PDB entry 8UNK | electron microscopy, 2.91 A resolution | chains B and K of the 4 polymer chains in the assembly

Chain B:
Name: Probable bifunctional tRNA threonylcarbamoyladenosine biosynthesis protein
From: Methanocaldococcus jannaschii
UniProt: Q58530 (KAE1B_METJA); residues 333-535 here = UniProt positions 333-535
Sequence (203 residues; numbered 333 to 535; the number before each row is that of its first residue):
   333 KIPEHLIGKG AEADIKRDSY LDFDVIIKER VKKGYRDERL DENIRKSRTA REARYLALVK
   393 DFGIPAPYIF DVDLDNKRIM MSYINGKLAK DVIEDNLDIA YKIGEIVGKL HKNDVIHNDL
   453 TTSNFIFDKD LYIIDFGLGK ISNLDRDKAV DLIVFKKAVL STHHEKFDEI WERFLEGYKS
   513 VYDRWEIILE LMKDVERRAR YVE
Disordered / not traced: 333-355, 534-535
Differences from the reference sequence: engineered mutation R478 (Glu in Q58530)
UniProt features mapped onto this chain:
  - active site: D451 (Proton acceptor)
  - binding site (ATP): I339 to I347, K360
From the paper describing this entry:
  - mutagenesis - R530D: abolished catalytic activity on T
  - mutagenesis - R530D: unchanged binding to T
  - mutagenesis - R530D: unchanged catalytic activity (Bud32 ATPase activity)
  - mutagenesis - D451A: abolished catalytic activity (t6A modification activity)
  - catalytic residues: D467 (proposed by the authors, not directly observed)
  - mutagenesis - R530D: abolished catalytic activity (t6A activity)

Chain K:
Name: Probable bifunctional tRNA threonylcarbamoyladenosine biosynthesis protein
From: Methanocaldococcus jannaschii
UniProt: Q58530 (KAE1B_METJA); residues 1-324 here = UniProt positions 1-324
Sequence (324 residues; numbered 1 to 324; the number before each row is that of its first residue):
     1 MICLGLEGTA EKTGVGIVTS DGEVLFNKTI MYKPPKQGIN PREAADHHAE TFPKLIKEAF
    61 EVVDKNEIDL IAFSQGPGLG PSLRVTATVA RTLSLTLKKP IIGVNHCIAH IEIGKLTTEA
   121 EDPLTLYVSG GNTQVIAYVS KKYRVFGETL DIAVGNCLDQ FARYVNLPHP GGPYIEELAR
   181 KGKKLVDLPY TVKGMDIAFS GLLTAAMRAY DAGERLEDIC YSLQEYAFSM LTEITERALA
   241 HTNKGEVMLV GGVAANNRLR EMLKAMCEGQ NVDFYVPPKE FCGDNGAMIA WLGLLMHKNG
   301 RWMSLDETKI IPNYRTDMVE VNWI
Disordered / not traced: 36-41, 120
UniProt features mapped onto this chain:
  - binding site (Fe cation): H106, H110, Y127, D284
  - binding site (L-threonylcarbamoyladenylate): Y127 to G131, D159, G172, E176, N256
From the paper describing this entry:
  - mutagenesis - P41A, N156A, Q160D, R163E: decreased catalytic activity on T
  - mutagenesis - R237A: unchanged binding to Probable bifunctional tRNA threonylcarbamoyladenosine biosynthesis protein (chain B)
  - mutagenesis - R237A: abolished catalytic activity on activation of Bud32 ATPase by tRNA
  - mutagenesis - R237A: abolished catalytic activity (t6A modification activity of KEOPS)
  - mutagenesis - R237A: decreased catalytic activity (basal ATPase activity of Bud32)
  - catalytic residues: R237 (proposed by the authors, not directly observed)
  - mutagenesis - P41A, N156A, Q160D, R163E: decreased catalytic activity (Bud32 ATPase activity)

Interface between chain B and chain K:
Pairs across the interface (26; chain B residue first):
  Y367(B) - T232(K)
  Y367(B) - E233(K)
  Y367(B) - M262(K)
  Y367(B) - A265(K)  hydrophobic
  Y367(B) - M266(K)
  D369(B) - L185(K)
  D369(B) - Y221(K)  hydrogen bond
  D369(B) - E225(K)
  L372(B) - L185(K)  hydrophobic
  L372(B) - Y226(K)  hydrophobic
  N375(B) - D187(K)
  I376(B) - Y190(K)  hydrophobic
  R380(B) - Y190(K)
  R380(B) - E233(K)  salt bridge
  N450(B) - K193(K)
  D451(B) - G194(K)  hydrogen bond (side chain-backbone)
  L470(B) - V192(K)
  V482(B) - K193(K)
  V486(B) - K193(K)
  T494(B) - H241(K)
  A531(B) - N313(K)
  R532(B) - G78(K)
  R532(B) - G131(K)  hydrogen bond (side chain-backbone)
  R532(B) - P312(K)
  R532(B) - N313(K)  hydrogen bond (backbone-side chain)
  Y533(B) - N313(K)
Also at the interface, not in a pair above, chain B (18 interface residues in all): R368, R371, K489
Also at the interface, not in a pair above, chain K (25 interface residues in all): P77, L79, N132, D196, S229, R258

In short:
The interface between chain B and chain K involves 18 residues on one side and 25 on the other; the contacts
include 4 hydrogen bonds and 1 salt bridge. Among the polar pairs are R380(B)-E233(K), D369(B)-Y221(K) and
D451(B)-G194(K). The paper reports catalytic residues D467(B) and R237(K); P41A, N156A and Q160D of chain K,
among others, reduce catalytic activity on T; 7 substitutions were tested in all.
Here chain B is Probable bifunctional tRNA threonylcarbamoyladenosine biosynthesis protein and chain K is
Probable bifunctional tRNA threonylcarbamoyladenosine biosynthesis protein, both from Methanocaldococcus
jannaschii. Entry 8UNK (Structure of the KEOPS complex (Cgi121/Bud32/Kae1/Pcc1)) was determined by electron
microscopy (same publication as 8UP5 and 9D85).
